PDB entry 8YLI | X-ray diffraction, 2.90 A resolution | chains B and D of the 4 polymer chains in the assembly

Chain B:
Molecule: Regulatory protein
From: Pectobacterium atrosepticum
Reference sequence: Q6D5K4 (Q6D5K4_PECAS); residues 15-179 here = UniProt positions 15-179
Chain sequence (170 residues; row label = number of the first residue in the row):
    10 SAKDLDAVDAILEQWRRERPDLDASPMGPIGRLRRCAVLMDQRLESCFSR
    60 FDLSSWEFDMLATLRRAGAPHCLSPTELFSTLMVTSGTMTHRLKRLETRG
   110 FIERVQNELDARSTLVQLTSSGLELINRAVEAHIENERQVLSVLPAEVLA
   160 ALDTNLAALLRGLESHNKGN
Disordered / not traced: 10-13, 176-179
Construct notes: expression tag (10-14)

Chain D:
Molecule: 28-nt DNA strand
Sequence (28 nucleotides; each row starts with the number of its first residue):
     1 TTAATTACCTTGAAGTCAAGATAAATGA

Chain B / chain D interface:
Contacting residue pairs (16; chain B residue first):
  Ser-83(B) / DC8(D)  phosphate contact
  Pro-84(B) / DC8(D)  phosphate contact
  Thr-85(B) / DA7(D)  sugar contact
  Thr-85(B) / DC8(D)  hydrogen bond to the phosphate
  Ser-95(B) / DC9(D)  hydrogen bond to the base
  Gly-96(B) / DT10(D)  base contact
  Thr-99(B) / DC9(D)  hydrogen bond to the phosphate
  Thr-99(B) / DT10(D)  base contact
  Arg-113(B) / DC8(D)  phosphate contact
  Arg-113(B) / DC9(D)  salt bridge to the phosphate
  Arg-121(B) / DT6(D)  hydrogen bond to the base
  Arg-121(B) / DA7(D)  phosphate contact
  Arg-121(B) / DC8(D)  sugar contact
  Ser-122(B) / DA7(D)  phosphate contact
  Ser-122(B) / DC8(D)  hydrogen bond to the phosphate
  Thr-123(B) / DC8(D)  hydrogen bond to the phosphate
Also at the interface, not in a pair above, chain B (12 interface residues in all): Leu-102, Asp-119

Summary:
12 residues of chain B face 5 of chain D across their interface; the contacts include 6 hydrogen bonds and 1
salt bridge. Polar contacts include Ser-95(B)/DC9(D), Arg-121(B)/DT6(D) and Thr-85(B)/DC8(D).
Here chain B is Regulatory protein (Pectobacterium atrosepticum) and chain D is a 28-nt DNA strand. Entry 8YLI
(Crystal structure of Pectobacterium atrosepticum PecS in complex with operator DNA) was determined by X-ray
diffraction, deposited together with 8YLG.
